PDB entry 3OZF | X-ray diffraction, 1.94 A resolution | chains A and C of the 4 polymer chains in the assembly

Chain A (and C):
Molecule: Hypoxanthine-guanine-xanthine phosphoribosyltransferase
Organism: Plasmodium falciparum FCR-3/Gambia
Notes: EC 2.4.2.-; chain C of this document is another copy of the same molecule, construct and numbering; everything in this record applies to it too
UniProtKB: P20035 (HGXR_PLAFG); residues 1-231 here = UniProt positions 1-231
Amino-acid sequence (250 residues; each row starts with the number of its first residue; numbers below 1 keep their minus sign (Met-18 is residue -18)):
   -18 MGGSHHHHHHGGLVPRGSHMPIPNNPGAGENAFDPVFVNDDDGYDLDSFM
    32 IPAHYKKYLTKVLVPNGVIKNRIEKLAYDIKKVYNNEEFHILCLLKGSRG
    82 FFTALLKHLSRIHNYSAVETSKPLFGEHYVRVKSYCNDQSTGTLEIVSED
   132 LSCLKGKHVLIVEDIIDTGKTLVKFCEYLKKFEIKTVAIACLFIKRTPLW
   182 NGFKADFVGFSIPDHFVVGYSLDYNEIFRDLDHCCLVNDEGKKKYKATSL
Not modelled in the structure: -18 to -5, 229-231 (chain C: -18 to 1, 230-231)
Sequence notes: expression tag (-18 to 0)
Metal / ion sites: Mg2+: Asp204 (together with pyrophosphate)
Small-molecule neighbours:
  - hypoxanthine (HPA): Tyr116, Ile146, Asp148, Lys176, His196, Phe197, Val198, Leu203, Asp204
  - pyrophosphate (POP): Leu76, Lys77, Gly78, Arg112, Val113, Lys114, Ser115, Tyr116, Asp145, Asp204, Arg210
Reported in the primary citation:
  - binding site for hypoxanthine: Phe197
  - Mg2+ coordination: Asp204

Interface between chain A and chain C:
Pairs across the interface (8):
  Glu55(A) - Tyr96(C)  hydrogen bond
  Arg92(A) - Arg92(C)
  Arg92(A) - Tyr96(C)  hydrogen bond
  Ile93(A) - Tyr96(C)  hydrophobic
  Tyr96(A) - Glu55(C)  hydrogen bond
  Tyr96(A) - Arg92(C)  hydrogen bond
  Tyr96(A) - Ile93(C)  hydrophobic
  Tyr96(A) - Tyr96(C)  hydrophobic

Summary:
Chain A and chain C each contribute 4 residues to their interface; the contacts include 4 hydrogen bonds.
Polar contacts include Glu55(A)-Tyr96(C) and Arg92(A)-Tyr96(C). Ligands of chain A: hypoxanthine and
pyrophosphate. From the paper: a binding site for hypoxanthine at Phe197(A); Mg2+ coordination by Asp204(A).
Chain A and chain C are both Hypoxanthine-guanine-xanthine phosphoribosyltransferase (Plasmodium falciparum
FCR-3/Gambia); the structure, Crystal Structure of Plasmodium falciparum Hypoxanthine-Guanine-Xanthine
Phosphoribosyltransferase in complex with hypoxanthine, was determined by X-ray diffraction together with 3OZG
from the same study.
